8U3B - chains F and 2 of the 11 polymer chains in the assembly; structure by electron microscopy, 3.23 A resolution.

Chain F:
Name: RNA polymerase sigma factor RpoD
From: Escherichia coli
UniProt: P00579 (RPOD_ECOLI); residue numbers follow UniProt; this construct covers 1-613
Sequence (628 residues; each row starts with the number of its first residue; numbers below 1 keep their minus sign (Met-14 is residue -14)):
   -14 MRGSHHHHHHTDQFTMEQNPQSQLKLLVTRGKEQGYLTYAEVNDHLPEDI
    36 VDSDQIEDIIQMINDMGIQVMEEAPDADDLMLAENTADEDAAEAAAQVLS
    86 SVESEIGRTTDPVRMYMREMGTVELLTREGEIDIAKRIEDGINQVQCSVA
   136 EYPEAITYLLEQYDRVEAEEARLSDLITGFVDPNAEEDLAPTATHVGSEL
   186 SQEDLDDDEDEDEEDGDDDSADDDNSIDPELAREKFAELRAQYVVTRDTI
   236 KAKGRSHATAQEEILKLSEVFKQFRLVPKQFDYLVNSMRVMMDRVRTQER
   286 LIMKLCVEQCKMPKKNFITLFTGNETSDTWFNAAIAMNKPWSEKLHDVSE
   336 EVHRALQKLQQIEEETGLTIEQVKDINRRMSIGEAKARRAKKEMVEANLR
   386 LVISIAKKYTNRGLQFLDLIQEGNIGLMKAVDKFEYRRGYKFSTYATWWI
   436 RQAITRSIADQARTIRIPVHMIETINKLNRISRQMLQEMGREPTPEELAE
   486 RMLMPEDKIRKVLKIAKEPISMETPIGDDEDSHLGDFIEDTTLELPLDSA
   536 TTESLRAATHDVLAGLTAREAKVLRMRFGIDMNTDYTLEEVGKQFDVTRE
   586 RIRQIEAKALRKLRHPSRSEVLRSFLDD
Disordered / not traced: -14 to 89, 153-164, 172-214, 298-335
Construct notes: expression tag (-14 to 0)
Curated features (UniProtKB/Swiss-Prot):
  - DNA-binding region: Leu573 to Ala592 (H-T-H motif)
  - region: Arg584 to Arg599 (Interaction with anti-sigma factors)
  - motif: Asp403 to Gln406 (Interaction with polymerase core subunit RpoC)
  - site: Arg562 (Interaction with anti-sigma factors)
  - mutagenesis: Ala553 (A553D: Disrupts the interaction with Escherichia phage lambda antitermination protein Q), Arg596 (R596D/E: 2-fold reduction in activation of class II Crp-dependent promoters)

Chain 2:
Molecule: 69-nt DNA strand
Sequence (69 nucleotides; numbered 1 to 69; the number before each row is that of its first residue):
     1 CCGCTGCCGCGAATTCCGTTTCAGGGTACGCCTGATAATTTGCATTTTAA
    51 ATACCATTTATTGGTTACT

Chain F / chain 2 interface:
Residue-residue contacts (27):
  Tyr394(F) - DG25(2)  hydrogen bond to the base
  Tyr394(F) - DT27(2)  sugar contact
  Asn396(F) - DG25(2)  hydrogen bond to the base
  Asn396(F) - DG26(2)  hydrogen bond to the phosphate
  Arg397(F) - DG25(2)  salt bridge to the phosphate
  Arg397(F) - DG26(2)  salt bridge to the phosphate
  Gly398(F) - DG25(2)  base contact
  Ile443(F) - DG25(2)  base contact
  Asn461(F) - DT27(2)  hydrogen bond to the base
  Lys462(F) - DC29(2)  phosphate contact
  Arg465(F) - DA28(2)  hydrogen bond to the phosphate
  Arg465(F) - DC29(2)  salt bridge to the phosphate
  Ile511(F) - DT20(2)  base contact
  Gly512(F) - DG18(2)  base contact
  Asp513(F) - DG18(2)  base contact
  Asp513(F) - DT19(2)  base contact
  Asp513(F) - DT20(2)  base contact
  Asp514(F) - DG18(2)  base contact
  Phe522(F) - DT21(2)  base contact
  Arg562(F) - DT46(2)  salt bridge to the phosphate
  Thr572(F) - DT46(2)  phosphate contact
  Leu573(F) - DT46(2)  hydrogen bond to the phosphate
  Glu585(F) - DT47(2)  base contact
  Glu585(F) - DA50(2)  base contact
  Arg588(F) - DT47(2)  sugar contact
  Arg588(F) - DT48(2)  salt bridge to the phosphate
  Arg588(F) - DA50(2)  hydrogen bond to the base
Also at the interface, not in a pair above, chain F (24 interface residues in all): Lys393, Thr395, Gln437, Arg468, Ile505, Arg584
Also at the interface, not in a pair above, chain 2 (16 interface residues in all): DC22, DA23, DG30

Overview:
24 residues of chain F face 16 of chain 2 across their interface; the contacts include 7 hydrogen bonds and 5
salt bridges. Polar contacts include Tyr394(F)-DG25(2), Asn396(F)-DG25(2) and Asn461(F)-DT27(2). From UniProt:
2 mutagenesis sites on chain F.
Chain F is RNA polymerase sigma factor RpoD (Escherichia coli) and chain 2 is a 69-nt DNA strand; the
structure, Cryo-EM structure of E. coli NarL-transcription activation complex at 3.2A, was determined by
electron microscopy.
